8CMF - chains B and C of the 3 polymer chains in the assembly; structure by X-ray diffraction, 2.20 A resolution.

[Chain B]
Protein: Human leukocyte antigen DR beta chain allotype DR1 (DRB1*0101)
Organism: Homo sapiens
Chain sequence (194 residues; each row starts with the number of its first residue; numbers below 1 keep their minus sign (Met-3 is residue -3)):
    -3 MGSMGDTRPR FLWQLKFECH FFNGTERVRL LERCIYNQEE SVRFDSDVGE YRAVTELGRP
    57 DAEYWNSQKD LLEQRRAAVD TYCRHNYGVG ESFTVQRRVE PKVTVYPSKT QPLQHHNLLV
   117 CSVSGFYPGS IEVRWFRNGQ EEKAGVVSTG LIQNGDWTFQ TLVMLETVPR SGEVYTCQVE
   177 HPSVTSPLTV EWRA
Disordered / not traced: -3 to 1
Disulfide bonds: Cys15-Cys79, Cys117-Cys173

[Chain C]
Protein: SARS-Cov-2 nsp3 epitope (orf1ab)1350-1364
Reference sequence: P0DTD1 (R1AB_SARS2); residues 1-15 here correspond to UniProt positions 1350-1364 (UniProt number = residue number + 1349)
Chain sequence (15 residues; each row starts with the number of its first residue):
     1 KSAFYILPSI ISNEK

[Interface between chain B and chain C]
Residue-residue contacts - 26 pairs, chain B then chain C:
  Leu11(B) - Ser9(C)
  Phe13(B) - Leu7(C)  hydrophobic
  Leu26(B) - Leu7(C)  hydrophobic
  Tyr47(B) - Ile10(C)
  Pro56(B) - Asn13(C)  hydrogen bond (backbone-side chain)
  Asp57(B) - Ser12(C)
  Asp57(B) - Asn13(C)  hydrogen bond (side chain-backbone)
  Tyr60(B) - Asn13(C)
  Trp61(B) - Ile10(C)
  Trp61(B) - Ile11(C)  hydrogen bond (side chain-backbone)
  Trp61(B) - Ser12(C)
  Leu67(B) - Ile10(C)  hydrophobic
  Arg71(B) - Pro8(C)  hydrogen bond (side chain-backbone)
  Arg71(B) - Ile10(C)
  Thr77(B) - Tyr5(C)
  Tyr78(B) - Tyr5(C)
  Tyr78(B) - Ile6(C)
  Tyr78(B) - Leu7(C)
  His81(B) - Ala3(C)  hydrogen bond (side chain-backbone)
  His81(B) - Tyr5(C)
  Asn82(B) - Phe4(C)
  Asn82(B) - Tyr5(C)  hydrogen bond (side chain-backbone)
  Val85(B) - Ser2(C)
  Val85(B) - Ala3(C)
  Val85(B) - Phe4(C)  hydrophobic
  Gly86(B) - Phe4(C)
Other interface residues (no listed pair), chain B (19 interface residues in all): Glu28, Ala74, Phe89
Other interface residues (no listed pair), chain C (13 interface residues in all): Glu14

[Summary]
19 residues of chain B face 13 of chain C across their interface, with 6 hydrogen bonds. Among the polar pairs
are Pro56(B)-Asn13(C), Asp57(B)-Asn13(C) and Trp61(B)-Ile11(C).
Here chain B is Human leukocyte antigen DR beta chain allotype DR1 (DRB1*0101) (Homo sapiens) and chain C is
SARS-Cov-2 nsp3 epitope (orf1ab)1350-1364. Entry 8CMF (Human Leukocyte Antigen class II allotype DR1
presenting SARS-CoV-2 nsp3 epitope (orf1ab)1350-1364) was determined by X-ray diffraction (same publication as
8CMB, 8CMC, 8CMD, 8CME, 8CMG, 8CMH and 8CMI).
